4CCH - chains A and B of the 3 polymer chains in the assembly; structure by X-ray diffraction, 2.55 A resolution.

== Chain A ==
Name: DNA polymerase I, thermostable
Organism: Thermus aquaticus
Notes: EC 2.7.7.7; fragment: klenow fragment, residues 293-832
UniProtKB: P19821 (DPO1_THEAQ); residue numbers follow UniProt; this construct covers 293-832
Sequence (540 residues; row label = number of the first residue in the row):
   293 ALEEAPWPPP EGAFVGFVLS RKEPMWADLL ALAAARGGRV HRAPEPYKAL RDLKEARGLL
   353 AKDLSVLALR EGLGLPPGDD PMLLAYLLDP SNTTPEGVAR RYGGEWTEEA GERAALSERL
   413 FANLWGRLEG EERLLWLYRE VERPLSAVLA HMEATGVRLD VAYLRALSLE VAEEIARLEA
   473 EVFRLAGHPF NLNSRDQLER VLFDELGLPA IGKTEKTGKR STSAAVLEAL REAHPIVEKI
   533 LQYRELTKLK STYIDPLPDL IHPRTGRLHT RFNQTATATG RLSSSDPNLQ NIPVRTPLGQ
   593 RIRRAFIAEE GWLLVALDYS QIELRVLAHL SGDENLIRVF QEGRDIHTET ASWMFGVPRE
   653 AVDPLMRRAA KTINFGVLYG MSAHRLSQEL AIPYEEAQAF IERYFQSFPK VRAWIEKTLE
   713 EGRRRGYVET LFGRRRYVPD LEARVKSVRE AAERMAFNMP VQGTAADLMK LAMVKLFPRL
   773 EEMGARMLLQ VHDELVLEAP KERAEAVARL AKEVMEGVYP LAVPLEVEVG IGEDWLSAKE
Disordered / not traced: 293, 648-658

== Chain B ==
Molecule: 12-nt DNA strand
Sequence (12 nucleotides; numbered 101 to 112; the number before each row is that of its first residue):
   101 GACCACGGCG CC
Modified / non-standard residues: DOC (2',3'-dideoxycytidine-5'-monophosphate) at position 112

== How chain A and chain B interact ==
Pairs across the interface (36):
  Arg487(A) - DG107(B)  hydrogen bond to the phosphate
  Arg487(A) - DG108(B)  salt bridge to the phosphate
  Thr506(A) - DG107(B)  hydrogen bond to the phosphate
  Thr506(A) - DG108(B)  phosphate contact
  Glu507(A) - DG107(B)  phosphate contact
  Lys508(A) - DC106(B)  phosphate contact
  Lys508(A) - DG107(B)  hydrogen bond to the phosphate
  Thr509(A) - DC106(B)  phosphate contact
  Thr509(A) - DG107(B)  hydrogen bond to the phosphate
  Ser513(A) - DG108(B)  hydrogen bond to the phosphate
  Thr514(A) - DG108(B)  hydrogen bond to the phosphate
  Ser515(A) - DG108(B)  phosphate contact
  Ser515(A) - DC109(B)  phosphate contact
  Ala516(A) - DC109(B)  hydrogen bond to the phosphate
  Arg536(A) - DG108(B)  phosphate contact
  Arg536(A) - DC109(B)  salt bridge to the phosphate
  Lys540(A) - DG108(B)  base contact
  Lys540(A) - DC109(B)  hydrogen bond to the base
  Lys540(A) - DG110(B)  sugar contact
  Leu541(A) - DG110(B)  sugar contact
  Tyr545(A) - DG110(B)  hydrogen bond to the sugar
  Arg573(A) - DOC_112(B)  hydrogen bond to the base
  Gln582(A) - DC111(B)  sugar contact
  Asn583(A) - DG110(B)  hydrogen bond to the base
  Asn583(A) - DC111(B)  sugar contact
  Ile584(A) - DC111(B)  sugar contact
  Pro585(A) - DG110(B)  phosphate contact
  Pro585(A) - DC111(B)  phosphate contact
  Val586(A) - DC111(B)  hydrogen bond to the phosphate
  Val586(A) - DOC_112(B)  phosphate contact
  Arg587(A) - DG110(B)  salt bridge to the phosphate
  Arg587(A) - DC111(B)  salt bridge to the phosphate
  Val783(A) - DOC_112(B)  sugar contact
  His784(A) - DOC_112(B)  sugar contact
  Asp785(A) - DOC_112(B)  sugar contact
  Glu786(A) - DOC_112(B)  sugar contact
Other interface residues (no listed pair), chain A (26 interface residues in all): Gly510, Asn580

== In short ==
Chain A and chain B form an interface of 26 and 7 residues respectively, with 12 hydrogen bonds and 4 salt
bridges. Among the polar pairs are Lys540(A)-DC109(B), Arg573(A)-DOC_112(B) and Asn583(A)-DG110(B).
Chain A is DNA polymerase I, thermostable (Thermus aquaticus) and chain B is a 12-nt DNA strand; the
structure, Crystal structure of the large fragment of DNA polymerase I from Thermus Aquaticus in an open ...,
was determined by X-ray diffraction (same publication as 4C8K, 4C8L, 4C8M, 4C8N and 4C8O).
